PDB entry 2RJF | X-ray diffraction, 2.05 A resolution | chains A and C

# Chain A (and C)
Protein: Lethal(3)malignant brain tumor-like protein
From: Homo sapiens
Notes: chain C of this document is another copy of the same molecule, construct and numbering; everything in this record applies to it too
UniProtKB: Q9Y468 (LMBTL_HUMAN); residues 200-530 here = UniProt positions 200-530
Sequence (331 residues; numbered 200 to 530; the number before each row is that of its first residue):
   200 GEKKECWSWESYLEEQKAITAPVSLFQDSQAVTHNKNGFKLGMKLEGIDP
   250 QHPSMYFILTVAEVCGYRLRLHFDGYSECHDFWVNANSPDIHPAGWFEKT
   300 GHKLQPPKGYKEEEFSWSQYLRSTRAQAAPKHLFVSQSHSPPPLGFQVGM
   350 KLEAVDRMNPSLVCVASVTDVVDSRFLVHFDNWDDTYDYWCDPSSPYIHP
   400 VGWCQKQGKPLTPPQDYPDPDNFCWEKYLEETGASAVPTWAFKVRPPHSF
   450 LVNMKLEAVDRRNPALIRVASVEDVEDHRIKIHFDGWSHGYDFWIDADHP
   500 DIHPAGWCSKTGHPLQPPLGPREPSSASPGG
Not modelled in the structure: 200-205, 521-530

# Chain A / chain C interface
Residue-residue contacts (3; chain A residue first):
  Ser360(A) - Asp420(C)  hydrogen bond
  Pro409(A) - Pro409(C)  hydrophobic
  Asp420(A) - Ser360(C)  hydrogen bond

# Overview
The chain A/chain C interface involves 3 residues from each chain, with 2 hydrogen bonds. The hydrogen-bonded
pair is Ser360(A)-Asp420(C).
Both chains are Lethal(3)malignant brain tumor-like protein (Homo sapiens). Entry 2RJF (Crystal structure of
L3MBTL1 in complex with H4K20Me2 (residues 12-30), orthorhombic form I) was determined by X-ray diffraction
(same publication as 2RJC, 2RJD, 2RJE and 2PQW).
